Entry 2G46 (solution NMR); this record covers chains A and B of the 4 polymer chains in the assembly.

Chain A (and B):
Molecule: PBCV-1 histone H3-Lys 27 methyltransferase
Source organism: Paramecium bursaria Chlorella virus 1
Notes: chain B of this document is another copy of the same molecule, construct and numbering; everything in this record applies to it too
Sequence (119 residues; numbered 1 to 119; the number before each row is that of its first residue):
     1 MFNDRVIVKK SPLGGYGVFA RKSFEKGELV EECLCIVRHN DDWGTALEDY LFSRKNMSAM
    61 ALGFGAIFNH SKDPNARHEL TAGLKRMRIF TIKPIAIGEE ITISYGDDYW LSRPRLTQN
Ligand contacts: S-adenosylhomocysteine (SAH): Tyr16, Tyr50, Ala66, Ile67, Phe68, Asn69, His70, Tyr105, Tyr109, Trp110, Leu111, Ser112
Reported in the primary citation:
  - binding site for S-adenosylhomocysteine: Tyr50, Phe68 to Pro74, Tyr105, Trp110
  - binding site for meK27 H3 Peptide: Tyr50, Leu51, Phe52, Ser53, His78, Glu79, Leu80, Tyr105, Gly106 to Arg113
  - mutagenesis - N69A, H70A, E100A: decreased catalytic activity (citing earlier work)
  - conformationally variable residues (order/disorder transition): Arg115 to Asn119
  - mutagenesis - Y50A, F52A, H78F, H78Y, Y105F, Y105H: abolished catalytic activity
  - mutagenesis - Y50F, F52Y (14-fold): decreased catalytic activity
  - specificity-determining residues: Tyr50, Phe52, His78
  - mutagenesis - Y105A: abolished catalytic activity (citing earlier work)
  - catalytic residues: Tyr105 (proposed by the authors, not directly observed)
  - mutagenesis - Y50F: abolished catalytic activity on di and trimethylation of H3-K27
  - mutagenesis - Y50F: unchanged catalytic activity on monomethylation
  - mutagenesis - Y105A: decreased binding to S-adenosylhomocysteine

Interface between chain A and chain B:
Contacting residue pairs (21):
  Met1(A) with Glu32(B); Cys33(B); Leu34(B); Arg86(B)
  Asn3(A) with Asn3(B)
  Glu32(A) with Met1(B)
  Cys33(A) with Met1(B)
  Leu34(A) with Met1(B)
  Ile36(A) with Met60(B)
  Arg38(A) with Ala46(B)
  Asp42(A) with Asp42(B)
  Trp43(A) with Leu47(B)
  Ala46(A) with Arg38(B)
  Leu47(A) with Trp43(B)
  Met60(A) with Ile36(B); Leu62(B)
  Ala61(A) with Leu62(B)
  Leu62(A) with Met60(B); Ala61(B); Leu62(B)
  Arg86(A) with Met1(B)
Interface residues without a listed pair, chain A (19 interface residues in all): Phe2, Arg5, Asp49, Gly63
Interface residues without a listed pair, chain B (18 interface residues in all): Phe2, Arg5, Gly63

Overview:
Chain A and chain B form an interface of 19 and 18 residues respectively. Chain A binds
S-adenosylhomocysteine. The paper reports the catalytic residue Tyr105(A); Y50A, F52A and H78F of chain A,
among others, abolish catalytic activity; 12 substitutions were tested in all.
Both chains are PBCV-1 histone H3-Lys 27 methyltransferase (Paramecium bursaria Chlorella virus 1). Entry 2G46
(structure of vSET in complex with meK27 H3 Pept. and cofactor product SAH) was determined by solution NMR.
